Entry 7YYO (electron microscopy, 2.87 A resolution); this record covers chains E and I of the 16 polymer chains in the assembly.

== Chain E (and I) ==
Molecule: Ribulose bisphosphate carboxylase large chain
Notes: EC 4.1.1.39; chain I of this document is another copy of the same molecule, construct and numbering; everything in this record applies to it too
UniProt: A5CKD0 (A5CKD0_9CYAN); residues 1-470 here = UniProt positions 1-470
Amino-acid sequence (470 residues; each row starts with the number of its first residue):
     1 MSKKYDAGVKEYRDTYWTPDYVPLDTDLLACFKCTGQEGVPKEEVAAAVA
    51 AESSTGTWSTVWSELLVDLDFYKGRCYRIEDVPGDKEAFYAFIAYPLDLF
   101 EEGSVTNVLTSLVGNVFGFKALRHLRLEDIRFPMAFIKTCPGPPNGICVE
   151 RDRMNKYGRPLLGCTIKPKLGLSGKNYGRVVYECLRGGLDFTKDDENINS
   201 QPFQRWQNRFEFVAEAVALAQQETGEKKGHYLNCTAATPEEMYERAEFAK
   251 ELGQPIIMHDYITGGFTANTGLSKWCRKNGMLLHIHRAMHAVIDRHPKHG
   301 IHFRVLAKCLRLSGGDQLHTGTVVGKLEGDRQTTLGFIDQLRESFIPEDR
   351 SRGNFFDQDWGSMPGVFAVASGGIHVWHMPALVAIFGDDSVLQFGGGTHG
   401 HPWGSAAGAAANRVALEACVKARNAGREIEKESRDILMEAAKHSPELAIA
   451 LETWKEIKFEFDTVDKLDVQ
Unresolved in the structure: 1-10, 329, 457-470
Metal / ion sites: Mg2+ near Gly373 (its only coordinating residue here)
Small-molecule neighbours: 2-carboxyarabinitol-1,5-diphosphate (CAP): Lys167, Gly372, Gly373, Phe394, Gly395, Gly396, Gly397, Gly400, Trp454

== How chain E and chain I interact ==
Pairs across the interface - 14 pairs, chain E then chain I:
  Thr26(E) - Met134(I)
  Leu97(E) - Lys138(I)
  Asp98(E) - Ser362(I)  hydrogen bond
  Glu102(E) - Lys138(I)  salt bridge
  Met134(E) - Ala135(I)
  Ala135(E) - Met134(I)
  Ala135(E) - Ala135(I)  hydrophobic
  Ala135(E) - Lys138(I)
  Lys138(E) - Leu97(I)
  Lys138(E) - Glu102(I)  salt bridge
  Lys138(E) - Ala135(I)
  Lys138(E) - Thr139(I)
  Thr139(E) - Lys138(I)
  Ser362(E) - Asp98(I)  hydrogen bond
Interface residues without a listed pair, chain I (9 interface residues in all): Thr26

== In short ==
Chain E and chain I each contribute 9 residues to their interface; the contacts include 2 hydrogen bonds and 2
salt bridges. Polar contacts include Glu102(E)-Lys138(I) and Asp98(E)-Ser362(I). Ligands of chain E:
2-carboxyarabinitol-1,5-diphosphate.
Chain E and chain I are both Ribulose bisphosphate carboxylase large chain; the structure, Cryo-EM structure
of an a-carboxysome RuBisCO enzyme at 2.9 A resolution, was determined by electron microscopy together with
8CMY from the same study.
